PDB entry 8TMF | electron microscopy, 3.40 A resolution | chains H and B of the 7 polymer chains in the assembly

== Chain H ==
Protein: sAB C18 Heavy Chain
Organism: Homo sapiens
Amino-acid sequence (237 residues; numbered 1 to 237; the number before each row is that of its first residue):
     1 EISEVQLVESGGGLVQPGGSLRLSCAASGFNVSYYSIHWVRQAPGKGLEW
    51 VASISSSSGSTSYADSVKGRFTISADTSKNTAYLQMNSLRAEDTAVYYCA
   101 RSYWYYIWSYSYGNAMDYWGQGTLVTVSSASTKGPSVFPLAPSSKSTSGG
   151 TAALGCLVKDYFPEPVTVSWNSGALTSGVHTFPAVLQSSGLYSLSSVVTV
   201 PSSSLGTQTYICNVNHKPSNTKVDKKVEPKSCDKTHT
Unresolved in the structure: 1, 130-237
Disulfides: Cys25-Cys99

== Chain B ==
Protein: Cobalt/magnesium transport protein CorA
Organism: Thermotoga maritima
UniProtKB: Q9WZ31 (CORA_THEMA); residue numbers follow UniProt; this construct covers 1-351
Amino-acid sequence (373 residues; numbered -21 to 351; the number before each row is that of its first residue; numbers below 1 keep their minus sign (Met-21 is residue -21)):
   -21 MGSSHHHHHHSSGRENLYFQGHMEEKRLSAKKGLPPGTLVYTGKYREDFE
    29 IEVMNYSIEEFREFKTTDVESVLPFRDSSTPTWINITGIHRTDVVQRVGE
    79 FFGIHPLVLEDILNVHQRPKVEFFENYVFIVLKMFTYDKNLHELESEQVS
   129 LILTKNCVLMFQEKIGDVFDPVRERIRYNRGIIRKKRADYLLYSLIDALV
   179 DDYFVLLEKIDDEIDVLEEEVLERPEKETVQRTHQLKRNLVELRKTIWPL
   229 REVLSSLYRDVPPLIEKETVPYFRDVYDHTIQIADTVETFRDIVSGLLDV
   279 YLSSVSNKTNEVMKVLTIIATIFMPLTFIAGIYGMNFEYMPELRWKWGYP
   329 VVLAVMGVIAVIMVVYFKKKKWL
Unresolved in the structure: -21 to 0
Construct notes: initiating methionine (-21); expression tag (-20 to 0)
Swiss-Prot annotation at these positions:
  - motif: Gly312 to Asn314 (Probable selectivity filter)
  - site: Asn288 (Essential for ion permeation), Leu294 (Important for closing the ion permeation pathway in the closed state), Thr295 (Threonine that confers selectivity for Co(2+) transport)
  - mutagenesis: Asp89 (D89F/K: Decreases ion transport), Asp253 (D253K: Increases protein stability. Decreases ion transport), Leu280 (L280A: Decreases ion transport), Asn288 (N288L: Abolishes Co(2+) uptake), Met291 (M291A: No effect on ion transport), Leu294 (L294A/V: Increases ion transport by suppression of an obstruction in the transmembrane ion permeation pathway), Thr295 (T295L: Strongly reduces Co(2+) uptake. Abolishes Co(2+) uptake; when associated with L-299; T295M: Strongly reduces Co(2+) uptake ...), Thr299 (T299L: Reduces Co(2+) uptake. Abolishes Co(2+) uptake; when associated with L-295; T299M: No effect on Co(2+) uptake; T299S: Abolishes Co(2+) uptake), Pro303 (P303A/G/I: Increases ion transport by suppression of a kink in the transmembrane ion permeation pathway), Thr305 (T305L: Abolishes Co(2+) uptake), Ile310 (I310A: Increases ion transport), Tyr311 (Y311A: Abolishes pentamerization. Abolishes ion transport; Y311F: No effect on pentamerization. No effect on ion transport), 7 further mutagenesis entries in UniProt

== How chain H and chain B interact ==
Contacting residue pairs (15; chain H residue first):
  Ile2(H) - Asp46(B)
  Tyr34(H) - Gln74(B)
  Tyr35(H) - Asp71(B)  hydrogen bond
  Ser55(H) - Pro13(B)
  Ser58(H) - Pro14(B)
  Tyr103(H) - Arg24(B)
  Trp104(H) - Gly11(B)
  Trp104(H) - Leu12(B)  hydrophobic
  Trp104(H) - Pro13(B)
  Trp104(H) - Val18(B)  hydrophobic
  Trp104(H) - Arg24(B)  hydrogen bond (backbone-side chain)
  Tyr105(H) - Arg24(B)
  Tyr106(H) - Thr20(B)
  Tyr106(H) - His94(B)
  Tyr112(H) - Val18(B)  hydrophobic
Also at the interface, not in a pair above, chain H (12 interface residues in all): Ser57, Tyr110
Also at the interface, not in a pair above, chain B (18 interface residues in all): Lys9, Lys10, Gly15, Thr16, Tyr19, Thr70, Arg75

== Overview ==
The interface between chain H and chain B involves 12 residues on one side and 18 on the other; the contacts
include 2 hydrogen bonds. Among the polar pairs are Tyr35(H)-Asp71(B) and Trp104(H)-Arg24(B). Curated
annotation (UniProt) lists 19 mutagenesis sites on chain B.
Chain H is sAB C18 Heavy Chain (Homo sapiens) and chain B is Cobalt/magnesium transport protein CorA
(Thermotoga maritima); the structure, Cryo-EM structure of CorA in complex with conformation-specific
synthetic antibody C18 and 100 uM MgCl2, State ..., was determined by electron microscopy.
